Entry 4NPT (X-ray diffraction, 1.66 A resolution); this record covers chain A.

# Chain A
Name: Protease
From: Human immunodeficiency virus 1
UniProtKB: O38896 (O38896_9HIV1); numbering as in UniProt (aligned over 1-99)
Chain sequence (99 residues; row label = number of the first residue in the row):
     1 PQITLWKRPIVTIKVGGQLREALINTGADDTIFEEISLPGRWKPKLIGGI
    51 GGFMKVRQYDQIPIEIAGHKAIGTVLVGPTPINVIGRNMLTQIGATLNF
Construct notes: engineered mutation K7 (Gln in O38896), N25 (Asp in O38896), I32 (Val in O38896), F33 (Leu in O38896), S37 (Asn in O38896), M54 (Val in O38896), A67 (Cys in O38896), K70 (Gln in O38896), I82 (Ala in O38896), V84 (Ile in O38896), A95 (Cys in O38896)
Residues lining bound ligands: tmc114 (017; (3r,3as,6ar)-hexahydrofuro[2,3-b]furan-3-yl(1S,2R)-3-[[(4-aminophenyl)sulfonyl](isobutyl)amino]-1-benzyl-2-hydroxypropylcarbamate): L23, N25, G27, A28, I32, I47, G48, G49, I50, G52, F53, M54, T80, P81, I82, V84
From the paper describing this entry:
  - binding site for tmc114: N25, G27, A28, D30, I47, G48, G49, I50, G52, F53, M54, Q61, I72, T80, P81, I82, V84
  - self-association interface (contacts with another copy of this molecule); pairs are residue here / residue on that copy: I50-P81 (hydrophobic contact)
  - conformationally variable residues (loop rearrangement): I47 to M54, P79 to N83
  - contacts within the chain: V75-M89 (hydrophobic contact), I85-M89 (hydrophobic contact), I64-M89 (hydrophobic contact), I66-M89 (hydrophobic contact), T31-M89

# In short
Bound to chain A: tmc114. The paper reports a binding site for tmc114 at N25, G27 and A28 among others;
conformational variability at I47 and P79.
Chain A is Protease (Human immunodeficiency virus 1); the structure, Crystal Structure of HIV-1 Protease
Multiple Mutant P51 Complexed with Darunavir, was determined by X-ray diffraction, deposited together with
4NPU.
